PDB entry 7VE7 | X-ray diffraction, 1.72 A resolution | chains A and C of the 4 polymer chains in the assembly

== Chain A (and C) ==
Molecule: 3-alpha-(Or 20-beta)-hydroxysteroid dehydrogenase
Source organism: Lactobacillus kefiri
Notes: chain C of this document is another copy of the same molecule, construct and numbering; everything in this record applies to it too
UniProt: Q6WVP7 (Q6WVP7_LACKE); numbering as in UniProt (aligned over 1-252)
Chain sequence (253 residues; each row starts with the number of its first residue; numbering starts at 0):
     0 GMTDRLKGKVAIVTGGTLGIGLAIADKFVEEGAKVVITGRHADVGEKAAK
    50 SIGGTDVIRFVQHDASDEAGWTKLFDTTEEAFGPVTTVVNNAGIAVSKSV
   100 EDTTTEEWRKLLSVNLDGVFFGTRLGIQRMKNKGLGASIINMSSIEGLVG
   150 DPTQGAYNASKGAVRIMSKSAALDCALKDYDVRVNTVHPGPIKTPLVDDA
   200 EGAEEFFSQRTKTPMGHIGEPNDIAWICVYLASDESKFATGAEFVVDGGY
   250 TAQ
Sequence notes: expression tag (0); engineered mutation Leu147 (Phe in Q6WVP7), Gln153 (Leu in Q6WVP7), Pro190 (Tyr in Q6WVP7), Ala199 (Leu in Q6WVP7), Phe205 (Met in Q6WVP7), Phe206 (Met in Q6WVP7)
Ion coordination: Mg2+: Gln252 (shared with 1 residue of chain B)
Small-molecule neighbours: NADP (NAP; NADP nicotinamide-adenine-dinucleotide phosphate): Gly14, Gly15, Thr16, Leu17, Gly18, Ile19, Gly20, Thr37, Gly38, Arg39, His40, His62, Asp63, Ala64, Asn90, Ala91, Gly92, Ile93, Val113, Met141, Ser142, Ser143, Tyr156, Lys160, Pro188, Gly189, Pro190, Ile191, Thr193, Pro194, Leu195, Val196
Curated features (UniProtKB/Swiss-Prot):
  - active site: Tyr156 (Proton donor/acceptor)
  - binding site (NADP(+)): Thr16 to Ile19, Arg39, His40, Asp63, Ala64, Asn90, Tyr156, Lys160, Ile191 to Leu195
  - binding site (Mg(2+)): Gln252

== How chain A and chain C interact ==
Residue-residue contacts (72; chain A residue first):
  Gly0(A) - Thr2(C)  hydrogen bond (backbone-backbone)
  Gly0(A) - Arg4(C)
  Gly0(A) - Glu30(C)  hydrogen bond (backbone-side chain)
  Arg4(A) - Arg4(C)
  Lys168(A) - Ala251(C)
  Leu172(A) - Pro213(C)  hydrophobic
  Leu172(A) - Gly248(C)
  Leu172(A) - Ala251(C)
  Leu172(A) - Gln252(C)
  Ala175(A) - Arg209(C)  hydrogen bond (backbone-side chain)
  Ala175(A) - Pro213(C)
  Leu176(A) - Arg209(C)
  Leu176(A) - Pro213(C)
  Asp178(A) - Arg209(C)  salt bridge
  Arg182(A) - Met214(C)
  Pro190(A) - Phe237(C)
  Arg209(A) - Ala175(C)  hydrogen bond (side chain-backbone)
  Arg209(A) - Leu176(C)
  Arg209(A) - Asp178(C)  salt bridge
  Pro213(A) - Leu172(C)  hydrophobic
  Pro213(A) - Ala175(C)
  Pro213(A) - Leu176(C)
  Met214(A) - Ala175(C)  hydrophobic
  Met214(A) - Arg182(C)
  Met214(A) - Lys236(C)
  Met214(A) - Phe237(C)  hydrophobic
  Met214(A) - Thr239(C)
  His216(A) - Phe237(C)
  Ile217(A) - Phe237(C)
  Gly218(A) - Phe237(C)
  Glu219(A) - Lys236(C)  salt bridge
  Asp222(A) - Lys236(C)  salt bridge
  Asp222(A) - Phe237(C)
  Trp225(A) - Glu234(C)
  Ile226(A) - Tyr229(C)
  Tyr229(A) - Ile226(C)
  Tyr229(A) - Val245(C)
  Glu234(A) - Trp225(C)
  Lys236(A) - Met214(C)
  Lys236(A) - Glu219(C)  salt bridge
  Lys236(A) - Asp222(C)  salt bridge
  Phe237(A) - Pro190(C)
  Phe237(A) - Met214(C)  hydrophobic
  Phe237(A) - His216(C)
  Phe237(A) - Ile217(C)
  Phe237(A) - Gly218(C)
  Phe237(A) - Asp222(C)
  Phe237(A) - Val245(C)
  Phe237(A) - Asp246(C)  hydrogen bond (backbone-backbone)
  Phe237(A) - Gly247(C)  hydrogen bond (backbone-backbone)
  Thr239(A) - Met214(C)
  Thr239(A) - Asp246(C)
  Thr239(A) - Gly247(C)
  Thr239(A) - Gly248(C)
  Gly240(A) - Ala251(C)
  Ala241(A) - Val244(C)
  Glu242(A) - Glu242(C)
  Phe243(A) - Phe243(C)  hydrophobic
  Phe243(A) - Val244(C)
  Val244(A) - Ala241(C)
  Val244(A) - Phe243(C)
  Val245(A) - Tyr229(C)
  Val245(A) - Phe237(C)
  Asp246(A) - Phe237(C)
  Asp246(A) - Thr239(C)
  Gly247(A) - Phe237(C)  hydrogen bond (backbone-backbone)
  Gly247(A) - Thr239(C)
  Gly248(A) - Leu172(C)
  Gly248(A) - Thr239(C)
  Ala251(A) - Leu172(C)
  Ala251(A) - Gly240(C)
  Gln252(A) - Leu172(C)
Interface residues without a listed pair, chain A (38 interface residues in all): Ile191, Thr212, Ala238
Interface residues without a listed pair, chain C (39 interface residues in all): Lys168, Ile191, Thr212, Ala238

== Summary ==
38 residues of chain A and 39 residues of chain C are in contact; the contacts include 7 hydrogen bonds and 6
salt bridges. Polar pairs include Asp178(A)-Arg209(C), Glu219(A)-Lys236(C) and Asp222(A)-Lys236(C). Chain A
binds NADP.
Chain A and chain C are both 3-alpha-(Or 20-beta)-hydroxysteroid dehydrogenase (Lactobacillus kefiri); the
structure, Crystal structure of KRED mutant-F147L/L153Q/Y190P/L199A/M205F/M206F, was determined by X-ray
diffraction, deposited together with 7EJH, 7EJI, 7EJJ and 7VDO.
